Entry 5MS0 (electron microscopy, 9.80 A resolution (very low resolution: no residue pairs are listed; an interface is given only as per-side residue counts)); this record covers chains C and M of the 14 polymer chains in the assembly.

== Chain C ==
Protein: DNA-directed RNA polymerase subunit beta
Source organism: Escherichia coli K-12
Notes: EC 2.7.7.6
UniProt: P0A8V2 (RPOB_ECOLI); residues 1-1342 here = UniProt positions 1-1342
Amino-acid sequence (1342 residues; each row starts with the number of its first residue):
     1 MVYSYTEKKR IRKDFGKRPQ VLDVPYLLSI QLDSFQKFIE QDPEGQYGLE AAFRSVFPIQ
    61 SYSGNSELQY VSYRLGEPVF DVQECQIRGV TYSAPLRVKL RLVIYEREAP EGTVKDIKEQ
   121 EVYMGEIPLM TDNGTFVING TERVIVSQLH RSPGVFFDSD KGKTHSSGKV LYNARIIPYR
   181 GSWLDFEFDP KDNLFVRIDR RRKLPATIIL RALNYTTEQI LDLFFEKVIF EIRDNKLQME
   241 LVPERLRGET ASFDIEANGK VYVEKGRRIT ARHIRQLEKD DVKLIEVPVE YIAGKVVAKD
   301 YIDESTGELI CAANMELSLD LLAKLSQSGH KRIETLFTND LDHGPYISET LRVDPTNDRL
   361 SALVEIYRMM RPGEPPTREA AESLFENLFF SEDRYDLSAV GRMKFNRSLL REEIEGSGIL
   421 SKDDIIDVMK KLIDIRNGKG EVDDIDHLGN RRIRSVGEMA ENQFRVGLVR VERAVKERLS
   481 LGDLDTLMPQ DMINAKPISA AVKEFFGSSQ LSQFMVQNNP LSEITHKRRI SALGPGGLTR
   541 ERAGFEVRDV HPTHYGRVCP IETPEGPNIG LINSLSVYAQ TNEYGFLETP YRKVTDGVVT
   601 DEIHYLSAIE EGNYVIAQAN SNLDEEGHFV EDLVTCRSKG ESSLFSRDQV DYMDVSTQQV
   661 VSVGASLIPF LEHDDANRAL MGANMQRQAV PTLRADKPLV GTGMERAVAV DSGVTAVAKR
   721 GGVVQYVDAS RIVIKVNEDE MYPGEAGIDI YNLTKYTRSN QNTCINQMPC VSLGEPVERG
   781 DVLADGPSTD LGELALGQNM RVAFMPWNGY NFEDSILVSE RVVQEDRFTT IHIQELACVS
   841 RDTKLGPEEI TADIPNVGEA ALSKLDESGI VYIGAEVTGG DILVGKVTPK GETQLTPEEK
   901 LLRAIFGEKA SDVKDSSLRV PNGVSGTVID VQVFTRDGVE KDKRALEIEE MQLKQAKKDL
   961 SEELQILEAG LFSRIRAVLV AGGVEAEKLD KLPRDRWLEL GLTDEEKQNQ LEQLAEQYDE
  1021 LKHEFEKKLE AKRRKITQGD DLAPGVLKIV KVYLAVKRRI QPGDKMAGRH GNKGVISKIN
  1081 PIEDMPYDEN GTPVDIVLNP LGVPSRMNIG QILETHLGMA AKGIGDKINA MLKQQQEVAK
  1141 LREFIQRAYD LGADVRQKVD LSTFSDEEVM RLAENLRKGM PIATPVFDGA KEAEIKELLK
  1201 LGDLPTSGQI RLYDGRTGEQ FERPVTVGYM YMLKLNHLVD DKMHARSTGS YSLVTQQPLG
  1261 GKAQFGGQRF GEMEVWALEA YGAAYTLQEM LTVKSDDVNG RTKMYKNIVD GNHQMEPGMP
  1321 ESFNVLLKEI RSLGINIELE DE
Disordered / not traced: 1-7, 248, 314-315, 1059-1099
Differences from the reference sequence: conflict Val516 (Asp in P0A8V2)
UniProt features mapped onto this chain:
  - modified residue (N6-acetyllysine): Lys1022, Lys1200
  - mutagenesis: Ile561 (I561S: Resistant to antibiotics salinamide A and B), Ile569 (I569S: Resistant to antibiotics salinamide A and B), Ala665 (A665E: Resistant to antibiotics salinamide A and B), Asp675 (D675A/G: Resistant to antibiotics salinamide A and B), Asn677 (N677H/K: Resistant to antibiotics salinamide A and B), Leu680 (L680M: Resistant to antibiotics salinamide A and B), Glu813 (E813K: Disrupts the enzyme's active center)

== Chain M ==
Protein: Transcription termination/antitermination protein NusA
Source organism: Escherichia coli K-12
UniProt: P0AFF6 (NUSA_ECOLI); the construct has insertions or renumbered stretches relative to UniProt, so the offset changes along the chain: 1-420 = UniProt 1-420; 484-555 = UniProt 424-495
Amino-acid sequence (497 residues; numbered -1 to 555; 60 numbers in that range are skipped by the numbering (no residue carries them; nothing is unmodelled there); the number before each row is that of its first residue; numbers below 1 keep their minus sign (Gly-1 is residue -1)):
    -1 GAMNKEILAV VEAVSNEKAL PREKIFEALE SALATATKKK YEQEIDVRVQ IDRKSGDFDT
    59 FRRWLVVDEV TQPTKEITLE AARYEDESLN LGDYVEDQIE SVTFDRITTQ TAKQVIVQKV
   119 REAERAMVVD QFREHEGEII TGVVKKVNRD NISLDLGNNA EAVILREDML PRENFRPGDR
   179 VRGVLYSVRP EARGAQLFVT RSKPEMLIEL FRIEVPEIGE EVIEIKAAAR DPGSRAKIAV
   239 KTNDKRIDPV GACVGMRGAR VQAVSTELGG ERIDIVLWDD NPAQFVINAM APADVASIVV
   299 DEDKHTMDIA VEAGNLAQAI GRNGQNVRLA SQLSGWELNV MTVDDLQAKH QAEAHAAIDT
   359 FTKYLDIDED FATVLVEEGF STLEELAYVP MKELLEIEGL DEPTVEALRE RAKNALATIA
   419 QA
   460 Q
   462 Q
   480 E
   484 SLGDNKPADD LLNLEGVDRD LAFKLAARGV CTLEDLAEQG IDDLADIEGL TDEKAGALIM
   544 AARNICWFGD EA
Disordered / not traced: -1 to 0, 486-555
Differences from the reference sequence: expression tag (-1 to 0); conflict Gln462 (Glu422 in P0AFF6)

== Chain C / chain M interface ==
At this resolution (10 A) residue pairs are not listed: 5 residues of chain C and 6 of chain M lie at the interface.

== Summary ==
Chain C and chain M form an interface of 5 and 6 residues respectively. Curated annotation (UniProt) lists 7
mutagenesis sites on chain C.
Here chain C is DNA-directed RNA polymerase subunit beta and chain M is Transcription
termination/antitermination protein NusA, both from Escherichia coli K-12. Entry 5MS0 (pseudo-atomic model of
the RNA polymerase lambda-based antitermination complex solved by cryo-EM) was determined by electron
microscopy (same publication as 5LM7 and 5LM9).
